PDB entry 1HF0 | X-ray diffraction, 2.70 A resolution | chains A and B of the 4 polymer chains in the assembly

[Chain A (and B)]
Protein: Octamer-binding transcription factor 1
Organism: Homo sapiens
Notes: fragment: dna-binding domain; chain B of this document is another copy of the same molecule, construct and numbering; everything in this record applies to it too
UniProtKB: P14859 (OCT1_HUMAN); the author numbering skips numbers that UniProt does not, so the offset changes along the chain: 1-100 = UniProt 280-379; 102-160 = UniProt 380-438
Chain sequence (159 residues; row label = number of the first residue in the row; note: 1 number in that range is skipped by the numbering (no residue carries it; nothing is unmodelled there)):
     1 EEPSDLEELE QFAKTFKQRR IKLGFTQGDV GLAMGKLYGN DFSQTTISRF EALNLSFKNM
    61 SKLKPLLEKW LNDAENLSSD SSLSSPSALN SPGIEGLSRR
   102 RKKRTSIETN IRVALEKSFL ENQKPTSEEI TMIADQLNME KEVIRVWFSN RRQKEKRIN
Not modelled in the structure: 1-5, 76-100, 160
Construct notes: engineered mutation Ser61 (Cys340 in P14859), Ser150 (Cys428 in P14859)
Swiss-Prot annotation at these positions:
  - DNA-binding region: Arg100 to Asn160 (Homeobox)
  - modified residue (Phosphoserine): Ser4, Ser107
What the authors report for this chain:
  - binding site for the 22-nt DNA strand: Arg20, Gln44, Thr45, Arg49, Arg102, Arg105, Ser107, Asn151, Gln154
  - self-association interface (contacts with another copy of this molecule); pairs are residue here / residue on that copy: Lys22-Glu109 (salt bridge), Asp29-Lys104 (salt bridge), Ile21
  - mutagenesis - I21Y: abolished binding to PORE
  - mutagenesis - I21Y: unchanged binding to MORE
  - post-translational modification sites: Ser107 (citing earlier work)
  - mutagenesis - S107E: abolished binding to DNA
  - mutagenesis - I159D/N160A: abolished binding to MORE
  - mutagenesis - I159D/N160A: unchanged binding to PORE

[Interface between chain A and chain B]
Residue-residue contacts - 10 pairs, chain A then chain B:
  Lys17(A) with Thr110(B)
  Gln18(A) with Glu109(B)
  Ile21(A) with Ser107(B); Glu109(B)
  Lys22(A) with Glu109(B), salt bridge
  Gly24(A) with Lys104(B), hydrogen bond (backbone-side chain)
  Thr26(A) with Lys104(B)
  Asp29(A) with Lys104(B), salt bridge
  Lys104(A) with Asp29(B), salt bridge
  Glu109(A) with Ile21(B)
Interface residues without a listed pair, chain A (12 interface residues in all): Arg20, Leu32, Gln44
Interface residues without a listed pair, chain B (11 interface residues in all): Thr26, Leu32, Gln44, Ile108, Asn111

[Overview]
12 residues of chain A and 11 residues of chain B are in contact; the contacts include 1 hydrogen bond and 3
salt bridges. Polar pairs include Lys22(A)-Glu109(B), Asp29(A)-Lys104(B) and Gly24(A)-Lys104(B). The paper
reports a binding site for the 22-nt DNA strand at Arg20(A), Gln44(A) and Thr45(A) among others; I21Y of chain
A abolishes binding to PORE; 3 substitutions were tested in all.
Chain A and chain B are both Octamer-binding transcription factor 1 (Homo sapiens); the structure, Crystal
structure of the DNA-binding domain of Oct-1 bound to DNA as a dimer, was determined by X-ray diffraction,
deposited together with 1E3O.
